PDB entry 2G02 | X-ray diffraction, 2.50 A resolution | chain A

== Chain A ==
Molecule: Nisin biosynthesis protein nisC
Organism: Lactococcus lactis subsp. lactis
UniProtKB: Q03202 (NISC_LACLA); numbering as in UniProt (aligned over 7-415)
Amino-acid sequence (409 residues; each row starts with the number of its first residue):
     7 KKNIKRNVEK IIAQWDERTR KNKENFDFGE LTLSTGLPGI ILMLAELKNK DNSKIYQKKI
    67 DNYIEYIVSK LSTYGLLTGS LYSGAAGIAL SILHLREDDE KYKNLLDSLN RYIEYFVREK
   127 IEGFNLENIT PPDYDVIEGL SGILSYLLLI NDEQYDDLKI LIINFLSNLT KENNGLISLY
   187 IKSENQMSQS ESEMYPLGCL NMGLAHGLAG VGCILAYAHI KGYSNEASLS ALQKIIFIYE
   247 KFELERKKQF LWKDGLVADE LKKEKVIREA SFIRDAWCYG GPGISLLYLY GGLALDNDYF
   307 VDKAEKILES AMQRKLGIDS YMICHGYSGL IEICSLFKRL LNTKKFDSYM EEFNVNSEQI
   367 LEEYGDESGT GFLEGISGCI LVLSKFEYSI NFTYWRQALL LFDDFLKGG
Disordered / not traced: 28-32
Ion coordination: Zn2+: Cys284, Cys330, His331

== Overview ==
Cys284, Cys330 and His331 form the Zn2+ site.
Chain A is Nisin biosynthesis protein nisC (Lactococcus lactis subsp. lactis); the structure, Nisin cyclase,
was determined by X-ray diffraction together with 2G0D from the same study.
